PDB entry 3MG4 | X-ray diffraction, 3.11 A resolution | chains F and G of the 28 polymer chains in the assembly

== Chain F ==
Name: Proteasome component C1
From: Saccharomyces cerevisiae
Notes: EC 3.4.25.1
UniProt: P21242 (PSA3_YEAST); the construct lacks a stretch of the UniProt sequence and is renumbered around it, so the offset changes along the chain: 5-180 = UniProt 5-180; 184-199 = UniProt 187-202; 201-206 = UniProt 203-208; 207-218 = UniProt 211-222; 1 more segments
Amino-acid sequence (244 residues; row label = number of the first residue in the row; note: 4 numbers in that range are skipped by the numbering (no residue carries them; nothing is unmodelled there); a row labelled like 180A-180F holds insertion residues (180A, then the next letters in order)):
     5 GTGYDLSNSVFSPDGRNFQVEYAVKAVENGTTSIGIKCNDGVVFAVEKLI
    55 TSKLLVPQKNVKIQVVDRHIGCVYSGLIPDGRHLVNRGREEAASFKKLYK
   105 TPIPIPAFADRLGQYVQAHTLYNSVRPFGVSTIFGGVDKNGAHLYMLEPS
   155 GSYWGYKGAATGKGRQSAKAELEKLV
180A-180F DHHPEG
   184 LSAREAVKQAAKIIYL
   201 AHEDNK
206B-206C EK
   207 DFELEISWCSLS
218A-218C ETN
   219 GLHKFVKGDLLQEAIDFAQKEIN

== Chain G ==
Name: Proteasome component C7-alpha
From: Saccharomyces cerevisiae
Notes: EC 3.4.25.1
UniProt: P21243 (PSA6_YEAST); the construct lacks a stretch of the UniProt sequence and is renumbered around it, so the offset changes along the chain: 6-34 = UniProt 10-38; 35-143 = UniProt 40-148; 144-179 = UniProt 150-185; 186-218 = UniProt 199-231; 1 more segments
Amino-acid sequence (243 residues; row label = number of the first residue in the row; note: 6 numbers in that range are skipped by the numbering (no residue carries them; nothing is unmodelled there); a row labelled like 179A-179E holds insertion residues (179A, then the next letters in order)):
     6 AGYDRHITIFSPEGRLYQVEYAFKATNQT
   34A N
    35 INSLAVRGKDCTVVISQKKVPDKLLDPTTVSYIFCISRTIGMVVNGPIPD
    85 ARNAALRAKAEAAEFRYKYGYDMPCDVLAKRMANLSQIYTQRAYMRPLGV
   135 ILTFVSVDE
  143A E
   144 LGPSIYKTDPAGYYVGYKATATGPKQQEITTNLENH
179A-179E FKKSK
180A-180D IDHI
   184 N
184G-184H EE
  184M S
   186 WEKVVEFAITHMIDALGTEFSKNDLEVGVATKD
   220 KFFTLSAENIEERLVAIAEQD
Metal / ion sites: Mg2+: Thr13, Tyr123, Arg126, Met129

== How chain F and chain G interact ==
Pairs across the interface (65; chain F residue first):
  Thr6(F) with His11(G)
  Gly7(F) with His11(G), hydrogen bond (backbone-side chain)
  Tyr8(F) with Arg10(G); His11(G); Tyr26(G), hydrogen bond
  Ser13(F) with Arg130(G)
  Val14(F) with His11(G); Gln23(G)
  Phe15(F) with Gln23(G), hydrogen bond (backbone-side chain); Tyr26(G); Ala27(G), hydrophobic; Ala30(G), hydrophobic; Arg130(G); Pro131(G); Gly133(G)
  Ser16(F) with Tyr26(G)
  Pro17(F) with Tyr26(G); Lys29(G)
  Asp18(F) with Lys29(G)
  Gly19(F) with Tyr26(G); Lys29(G); Ala30(G)
  Lys41(F) with Asp60(G), salt bridge
  Gln118(F) with Arg86(G), hydrogen bond (side chain-backbone); Asn87(G); Leu90(G)
  Gln121(F) with Pro83(G); Asp84(G); Asn87(G), hydrogen bond; Arg130(G); Leu132(G)
  Thr124(F) with Arg130(G), hydrogen bond (backbone-side chain)
  Leu125(F) with Asn87(G); Tyr128(G); Arg130(G)
  Tyr126(F) with Tyr128(G); Met129(G), hydrophobic
  Ser154(F) with Pro83(G)
  Gly155(F) with Pro83(G)
  Ser156(F) with Ile82(G); Pro83(G)
  Tyr157(F) with Arg86(G), hydrogen bond (backbone-side chain)
  Trp158(F) with Leu59(G), hydrophobic; Thr63(G); Val64(G), hydrophobic; Ser65(G); Tyr66(G); Ile82(G), hydrophobic; Arg86(G)
  Gly159(F) with Leu59(G); Asp60(G), hydrogen bond (backbone-backbone); Thr63(G), hydrogen bond (backbone-side chain)
  Tyr160(F) with Leu58(G); Leu59(G), hydrophobic; Asp60(G)
  Lys161(F) with Lys57(G); Leu58(G), hydrogen bond (backbone-backbone); Leu59(G)
  Gly162(F) with Leu58(G)
  Leu176(F) with Leu58(G), hydrophobic
  Glu177(F) with Asp56(G); Lys57(G); Leu58(G)
  Val180(F) with Leu58(G), hydrophobic
  Asp180A(F) with Lys57(G), salt bridge
Interface residues without a listed pair, chain F (32 interface residues in all): Asp114, Tyr149, Lys173
Interface residues without a listed pair, chain G (29 interface residues in all): Pro61

== Summary ==
The interface between chain F and chain G involves 32 residues on one side and 29 on the other; the contacts
include 10 hydrogen bonds and 2 salt bridges. Polar contacts include Lys41(F)-Asp60(G), Asp180A(F)-Lys57(G)
and Gly7(F)-His11(G). Thr13(G), Tyr123(G), Arg126(G) and Met129(G) form the Mg2+ site.
Chain F is Proteasome component C1 and chain G is Proteasome component C7-alpha, both from Saccharomyces
cerevisiae; the structure, Structure of yeast 20S proteasome with Compound 1, was determined by X-ray
diffraction together with 3MG0, 3MG6, 3MG7 and 3MG8 from the same study.
